PDB entry 7C9P | X-ray diffraction, 2.00 A resolution | chains A and B

== Chain A ==
Molecule: Nuclear transcription factor Y subunit B-11
Source organism: Oryza sativa Japonica Group
Reference sequence: Q0J7P4 (HD5_ORYSJ); numbering as in UniProt (aligned over 54-147)
Sequence (95 residues; numbered 53 to 147; the number before each row is that of its first residue):
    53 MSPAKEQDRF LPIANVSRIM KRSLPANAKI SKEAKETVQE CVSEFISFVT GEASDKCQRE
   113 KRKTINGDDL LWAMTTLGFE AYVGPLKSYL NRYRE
Unresolved in the structure: 53-58
Sequence notes: initiating methionine (53); conflict A86 (Ser in Q0J7P4)
Swiss-Prot annotation at these positions:
  - DNA-binding region: L63 to S69
  - region: V90 to V101 (Subunit association domain (SAD))

== Chain B ==
Molecule: Nuclear transcription factor Y subunit C-2
Source organism: Oryza sativa Japonica Group
Reference sequence: A6BLW4 (NFYC2_ORYSJ); residue numbers follow UniProt; this construct covers 55-156
Sequence (104 residues; row label = number of the first residue in the row):
    53 HMQEAERASA SDFKNHQLPL ARIKKIMKAD EDVRMISAEA PVLFAKACEL FILELTIRSW
   113 LHAEENKRRT LQRNDVAAAI ARTDVFDFLV DIVPREEAKE EPGS
Unresolved in the structure: 53-68, 148-156
Sequence notes: expression tag (53-54)

== Interface between chain A and chain B ==
Pairs across the interface (102; chain A residue first):
  D60(A) - R74(B)  salt bridge
  R61(A) - K77(B)
  R61(A) - I78(B)
  F62(A) - R74(B)  hydrogen bond (backbone-side chain)
  L63(A) - L70(B)  hydrophobic
  L63(A) - R74(B)
  L63(A) - I75(B)  hydrophobic
  P64(A) - P71(B)
  N67(A) - Q69(B)  hydrogen bond (side chain-backbone)
  V68(A) - I104(B)
  I71(A) - I104(B)  hydrophobic
  I71(A) - L105(B)
  M72(A) - I104(B)  hydrophobic
  M72(A) - T108(B)
  R74(A) - E101(B)  salt bridge
  S75(A) - L105(B)
  S75(A) - T108(B)
  S75(A) - I109(B)
  L76(A) - T108(B)
  L76(A) - W112(B)  hydrophobic
  P77(A) - W112(B)
  P77(A) - R121(B)
  N79(A) - R121(B)
  A80(A) - W112(B)  hydrophobic
  A80(A) - R121(B)
  K81(A) - R121(B)  hydrogen bond (backbone-backbone)
  K81(A) - T122(B)
  K81(A) - L123(B)  hydrogen bond (backbone-backbone)
  I82(A) - L123(B)
  S83(A) - L123(B)  hydrogen bond (backbone-backbone)
  S83(A) - Q124(B)
  A86(A) - L123(B)
  A86(A) - Q124(B)
  A86(A) - R125(B)
  T89(A) - R125(B)  hydrogen bond
  T89(A) - V128(B)
  T89(A) - V145(B)
  E92(A) - I144(B)
  C93(A) - F103(B)
  C93(A) - L107(B)  hydrophobic
  C93(A) - I132(B)  hydrophobic
  C93(A) - L141(B)  hydrophobic
  C93(A) - V145(B)  hydrophobic
  V94(A) - C100(B)  hydrophobic
  V94(A) - F103(B)  hydrophobic
  V94(A) - I104(B)  hydrophobic
  S95(A) - I78(B)
  E96(A) - F140(B)
  E96(A) - L141(B)
  E96(A) - I144(B)
  F97(A) - A99(B)
  F97(A) - F103(B)  hydrophobic
  F97(A) - F140(B)
  I98(A) - I78(B)  hydrophobic
  I98(A) - M79(B)  hydrophobic
  I98(A) - F96(B)
  I98(A) - C100(B)  hydrophobic
  S99(A) - I78(B)
  F100(A) - F140(B)  hydrophobic
  V101(A) - F96(B)  hydrophobic
  T102(A) - M79(B)
  T102(A) - D82(B)
  T102(A) - F96(B)
  G103(A) - D82(B)
  S106(A) - D82(B)  hydrogen bond
  S106(A) - D84(B)  hydrogen bond (side chain-backbone)
  S106(A) - V85(B)
  D107(A) - D84(B)
  Q110(A) - D84(B)
  K115(A) - R86(B)
  K115(A) - M87(B)  hydrogen bond (backbone-backbone)
  T116(A) - M87(B)
  T116(A) - I88(B)
  T116(A) - S89(B)
  I117(A) - V85(B)
  I117(A) - M87(B)  hydrogen bond (backbone-backbone)
  I117(A) - I88(B)
  I117(A) - S89(B)  hydrogen bond (backbone-backbone)
  I117(A) - A92(B)
  N118(A) - S89(B)
  N118(A) - E91(B)
  G119(A) - E91(B)  hydrogen bond (backbone-side chain)
  G119(A) - L95(B)
  L122(A) - A92(B)
  L122(A) - F96(B)  hydrophobic
  L123(A) - L95(B)  hydrophobic
  M126(A) - A99(B)  hydrophobic
  G130(A) - V137(B)
  F131(A) - F140(B)  hydrophobic
  Y134(A) - L102(B)
  Y134(A) - F103(B)
  Y134(A) - E106(B)  hydrogen bond
  L138(A) - L95(B)
  L138(A) - K98(B)
  L138(A) - A99(B)  hydrophobic
  Y141(A) - V94(B)  hydrophobic
  Y141(A) - L95(B)  hydrophobic
  L142(A) - E91(B)
  L142(A) - L95(B)  hydrophobic
  Y145(A) - E91(B)
  Y145(A) - V94(B)  hydrophobic
  R146(A) - E91(B)  salt bridge
Also at the interface, not in a pair above, chain A (54 interface residues in all): E85, V90, D120
Also at the interface, not in a pair above, chain B (47 interface residues in all): A81, A90

== In short ==
The interface between chain A and chain B involves 54 residues on one side and 47 on the other, with 13
hydrogen bonds and 3 salt bridges. Polar contacts include D60(A)-R74(B), R74(A)-E101(B) and R146(A)-E91(B).
From UniProt: a DNA-binding region on chain A.
Here chain A is Nuclear transcription factor Y subunit B-11 and chain B is Nuclear transcription factor Y
subunit C-2, both from Oryza sativa Japonica Group. Entry 7C9P (Crystal structure of rice histone-fold dimer
GHD8/OsNF-YC2) was determined by X-ray diffraction, deposited together with 7C9O.
